Entry 6G2I (electron microscopy, 5.90 A resolution (low resolution: residue-level contacts below are approximate; hydrogen-bond / salt-bridge calls are withheld)); this record covers chains B and K of the 18 polymer chains in the assembly.

# Chain B
Molecule: Acetyl-CoA carboxylase 1
Source organism: Homo sapiens
Notes: EC 6.4.1.2, 6.3.4.14
UniProtKB: Q13085 (ACACA_HUMAN); residue numbers follow UniProt; this construct covers 1-2346
Sequence (2346 residues; row label = number of the first residue in the row):
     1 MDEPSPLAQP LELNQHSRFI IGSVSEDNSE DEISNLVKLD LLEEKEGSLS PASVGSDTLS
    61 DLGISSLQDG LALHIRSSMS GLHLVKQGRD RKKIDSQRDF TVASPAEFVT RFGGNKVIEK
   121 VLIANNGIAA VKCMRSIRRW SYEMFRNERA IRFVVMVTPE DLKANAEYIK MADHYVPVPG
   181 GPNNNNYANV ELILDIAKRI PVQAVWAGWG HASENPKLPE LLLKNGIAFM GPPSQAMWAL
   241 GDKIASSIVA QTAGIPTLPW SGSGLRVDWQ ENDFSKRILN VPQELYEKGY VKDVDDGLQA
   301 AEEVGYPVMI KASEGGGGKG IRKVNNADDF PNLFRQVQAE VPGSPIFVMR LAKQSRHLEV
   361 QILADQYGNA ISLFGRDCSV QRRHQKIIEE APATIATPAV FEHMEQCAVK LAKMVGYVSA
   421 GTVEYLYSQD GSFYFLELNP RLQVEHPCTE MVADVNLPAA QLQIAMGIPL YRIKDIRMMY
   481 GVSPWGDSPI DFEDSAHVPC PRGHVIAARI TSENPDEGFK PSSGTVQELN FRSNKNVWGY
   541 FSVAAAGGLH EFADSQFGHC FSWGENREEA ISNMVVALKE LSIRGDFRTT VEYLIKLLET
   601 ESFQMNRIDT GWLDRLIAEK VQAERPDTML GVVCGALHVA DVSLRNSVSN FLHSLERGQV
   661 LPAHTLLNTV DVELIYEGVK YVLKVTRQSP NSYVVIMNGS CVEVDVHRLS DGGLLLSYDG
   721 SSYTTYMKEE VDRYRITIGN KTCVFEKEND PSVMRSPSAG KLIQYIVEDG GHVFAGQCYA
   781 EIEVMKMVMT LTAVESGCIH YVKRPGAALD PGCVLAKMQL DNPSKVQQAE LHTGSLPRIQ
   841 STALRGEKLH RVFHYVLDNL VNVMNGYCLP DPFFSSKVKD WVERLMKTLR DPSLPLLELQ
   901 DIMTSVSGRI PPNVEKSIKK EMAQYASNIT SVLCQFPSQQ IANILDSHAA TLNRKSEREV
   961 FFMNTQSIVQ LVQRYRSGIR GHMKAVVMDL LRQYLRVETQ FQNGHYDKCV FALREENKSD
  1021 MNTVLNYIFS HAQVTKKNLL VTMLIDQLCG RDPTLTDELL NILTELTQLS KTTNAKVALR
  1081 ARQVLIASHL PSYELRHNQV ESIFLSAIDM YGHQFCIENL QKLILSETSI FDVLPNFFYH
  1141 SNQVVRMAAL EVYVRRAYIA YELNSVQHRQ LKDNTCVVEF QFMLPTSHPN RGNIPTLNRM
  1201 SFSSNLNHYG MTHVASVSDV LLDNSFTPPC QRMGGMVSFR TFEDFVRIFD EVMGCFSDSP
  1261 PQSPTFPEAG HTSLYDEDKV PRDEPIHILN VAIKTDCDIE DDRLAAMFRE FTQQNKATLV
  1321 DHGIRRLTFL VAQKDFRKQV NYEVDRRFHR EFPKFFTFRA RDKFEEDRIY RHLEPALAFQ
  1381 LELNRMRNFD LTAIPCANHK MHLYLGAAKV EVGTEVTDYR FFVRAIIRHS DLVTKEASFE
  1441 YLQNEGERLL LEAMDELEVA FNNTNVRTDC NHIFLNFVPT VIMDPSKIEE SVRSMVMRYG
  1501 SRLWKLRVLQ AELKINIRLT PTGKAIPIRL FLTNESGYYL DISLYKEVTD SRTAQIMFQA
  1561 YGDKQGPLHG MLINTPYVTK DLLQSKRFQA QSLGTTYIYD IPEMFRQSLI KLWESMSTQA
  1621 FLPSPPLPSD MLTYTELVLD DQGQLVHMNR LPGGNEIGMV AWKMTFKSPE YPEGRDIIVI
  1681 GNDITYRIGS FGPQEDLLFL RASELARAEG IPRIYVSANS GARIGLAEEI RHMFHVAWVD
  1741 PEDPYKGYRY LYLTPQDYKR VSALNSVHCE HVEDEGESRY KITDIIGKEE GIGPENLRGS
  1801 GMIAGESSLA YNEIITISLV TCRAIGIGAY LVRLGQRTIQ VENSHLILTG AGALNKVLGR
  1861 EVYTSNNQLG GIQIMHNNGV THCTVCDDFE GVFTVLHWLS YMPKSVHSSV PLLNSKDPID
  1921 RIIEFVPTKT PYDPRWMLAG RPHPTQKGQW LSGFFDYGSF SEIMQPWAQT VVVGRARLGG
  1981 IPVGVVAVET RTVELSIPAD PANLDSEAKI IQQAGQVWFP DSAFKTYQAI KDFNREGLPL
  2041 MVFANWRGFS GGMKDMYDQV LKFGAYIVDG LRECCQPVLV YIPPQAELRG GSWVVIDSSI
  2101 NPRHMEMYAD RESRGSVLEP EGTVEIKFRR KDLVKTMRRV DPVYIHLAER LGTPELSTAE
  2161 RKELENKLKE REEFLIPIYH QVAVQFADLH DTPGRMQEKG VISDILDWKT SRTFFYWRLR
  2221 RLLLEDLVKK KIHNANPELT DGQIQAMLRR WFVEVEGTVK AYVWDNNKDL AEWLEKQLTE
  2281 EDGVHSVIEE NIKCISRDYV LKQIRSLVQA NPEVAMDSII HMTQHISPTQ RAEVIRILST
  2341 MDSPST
Not modelled in the structure: 1-101, 268-277, 512-523, 544-555, 618-624, 708-713, 749-751, 822-831, 840-847, 1189-1229, 1257-1260, 1271-1283, 1334-1351, 1431-1435, 1550-1553, 1561-1563, 2338-2346
Modified residues: Ser1263 (phosphoserine; SEP)
Swiss-Prot annotation at these positions:
  - active site: Arg441
  - binding site (ATP): Gly315 to Gly320
  - binding site (Mg(2+)): Glu424, Glu437, Asn439
  - binding site (Mn(2+)): Glu424, Glu437, Asn439
  - binding site (CoA): Arg1823, Lys2127, Arg2129
  - modified residue: Met1 (N-acetylmethionine), Ser5 (Phosphoserine), Ser23 (Phosphoserine), Ser25 (Phosphoserine), Ser29 (Phosphoserine), Ser34 (Phosphoserine), Ser48 (Phosphoserine), Ser50 (Phosphoserine), Ser53 (Phosphoserine), Thr58 (Phosphothreonine), Ser78 (Phosphoserine), Ser80 (Phosphoserine), Ser488 (Phosphoserine), Thr610 (Phosphothreonine), Lys786 (N6-biotinyllysine), Ser835 (Phosphoserine), Ser1201 (Phosphoserine), Ser1216 (Phosphoserine), Ser1218 (Phosphoserine), Thr1227 (Phosphothreonine) and 5 more in UniProt
  - natural variant: Arg1687 (R1687Q: In a colorectal cancer sample), Ala2271 (A2271V: Frequency <)
  - mutagenesis: Ser78 (S78A: No effect on interaction with BRCA1), Ser344 (S344A: No effect on interaction with BRCA1), Ser432 (S432A: No effect on interaction with BRCA1), Ser1201 (S1201A: No effect on interaction with BRCA1), Ser1263 (S1263A: Abolishes interaction with BRCA1), Ser1585 (S1585A: No effect on interaction with BRCA1), Ser1952 (S1952A: No effect on interaction with BRCA1), Ser2211 (S2211A: No effect on interaction with BRCA1)

# Chain K
Molecule: Breast cancer type 1 susceptibility protein
Source organism: Homo sapiens
Notes: EC 2.3.2.27
UniProtKB: P38398 (BRCA1_HUMAN), isoform P38398-7; residues 1646-1859 here correspond to UniProt positions 1667-1880 (UniProt number = residue number + 21)
Sequence (240 residues; numbered 1620 to 1859; the number before each row is that of its first residue):
  1620 MKHHHHHHPM TSLYKKAGLE NLYFQGVNKR MSMVVSGLTP EEFMLVYKFA RKHHITLTNL
  1680 ITEETTHVVM KTDAEFVCER TLKYFLGIAG GKWVVSYFWV TQSIKERKML NEHDFEVRGD
  1740 VVNGRNHQGP KRARESQDRK IFRGLEICCY GPFTNMPTDQ LEWMVQLCGA SVVKELSSFT
  1800 LGTGVHPIVV VQPDAWTEDN GFHAIGQMCE APVVTREWVL DSVALYQCQE LDTYLIPQIP
Not modelled in the structure: 1620-1645
Construct notes: initiating methionine (1620); expression tag (1621-1645)

# How chain B and chain K interact
Contacting residue pairs (28; chain B residue first):
  Ser1263(B) - Val1654(K)
  Ser1263(B) - Ser1655(K)
  Ser1263(B) - Lys1702(K)
  Pro1264(B) - Thr1700(K)
  Pro1264(B) - Leu1701(K)
  Pro1264(B) - Asn1774(K)
  Thr1265(B) - Arg1699(K)
  Phe1266(B) - Arg1699(K)
  Phe1266(B) - Thr1700(K)
  Phe1266(B) - Leu1701(K)
  Phe1266(B) - Phe1704(K)
  Phe1266(B) - Asn1774(K)
  Phe1266(B) - Met1775(K)
  Phe1266(B) - Leu1839(K)
  Pro1267(B) - Arg1699(K)
  Pro1267(B) - Glu1836(K)
  Glu1268(B) - Arg1699(K)
  Glu1268(B) - Val1740(K)
  Glu1268(B) - Val1741(K)
  Glu1268(B) - Glu1836(K)
  Ala1269(B) - Arg1699(K)
  Ala1269(B) - Val1741(K)
  Ala1269(B) - Glu1836(K)
  Ala1269(B) - Asp1840(K)
  Ala1269(B) - Tyr1853(K)
  Gly1270(B) - Glu1836(K)
  Gly1270(B) - Asp1840(K)
  Gly1270(B) - Tyr1853(K)
Interface residues without a listed pair, chain K (21 interface residues in all): Gly1656, Asn1678, Glu1698, Asn1742, Thr1834, Arg1835

# In short
8 residues of chain B face 21 of chain K across their interface. Curated annotation (UniProt) lists
active-site residue Arg441(B), 6 ATP-binding residues, 3 Mg2+-binding residues and 3 Mn2+-binding residues on
chain B.
Here chain B is Acetyl-CoA carboxylase 1 and chain K is Breast cancer type 1 susceptibility protein, both from
Homo sapiens. Entry 6G2I (Filament of acetyl-CoA carboxylase and BRCT domains of BRCA1 (ACC-BRCT) at 5.9 A
resolution) was determined by electron microscopy, deposited together with 6G2D and 6G2H.
